Entry 5YH0 (X-ray diffraction, 3.45 A resolution); this record covers chains G and I of the 12 polymer chains in the assembly.

Chain G (and I):
Molecule: DrFam20C1
Source organism: Danio rerio
Notes: chain I of this document is another copy of the same molecule, construct and numbering; everything in this record applies to it too
Amino-acid sequence (560 residues; numbered 1 to 560; the number before each row is that of its first residue):
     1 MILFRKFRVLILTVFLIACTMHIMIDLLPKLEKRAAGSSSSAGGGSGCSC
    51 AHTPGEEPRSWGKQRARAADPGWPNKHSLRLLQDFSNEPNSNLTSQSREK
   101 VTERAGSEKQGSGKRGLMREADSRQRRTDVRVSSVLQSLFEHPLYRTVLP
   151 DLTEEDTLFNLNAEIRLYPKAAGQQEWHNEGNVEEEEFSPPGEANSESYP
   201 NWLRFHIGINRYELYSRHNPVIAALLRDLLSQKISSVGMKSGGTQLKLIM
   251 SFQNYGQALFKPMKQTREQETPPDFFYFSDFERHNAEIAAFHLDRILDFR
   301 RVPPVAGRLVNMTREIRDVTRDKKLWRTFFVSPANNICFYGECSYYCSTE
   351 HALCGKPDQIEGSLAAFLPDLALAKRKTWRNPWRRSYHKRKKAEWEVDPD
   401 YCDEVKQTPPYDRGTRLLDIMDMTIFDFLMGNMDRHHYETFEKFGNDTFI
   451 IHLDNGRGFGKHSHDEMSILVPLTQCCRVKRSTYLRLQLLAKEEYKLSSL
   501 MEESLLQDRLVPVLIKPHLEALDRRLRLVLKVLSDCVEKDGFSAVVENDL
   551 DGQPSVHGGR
Disordered / not traced: 1-133, 161-197, 557-560 (chain I: 1-133, 161-198, 555-560)
Disulfides: C338-C354, C343-C347, C402-C476, C477-C536

Chain G / chain I interface:
Pairs across the interface - 19 pairs, chain G then chain I:
  S241(G) with K492(I)
  G242(G) with R481(I); L485(I)
  G243(G) with R481(I), hydrogen bond (backbone-side chain)
  S344(G) with R481(I); F542(I)
  Y345(G) with F542(I), hydrophobic; V546(I), hydrogen bond (side chain-backbone); E547(I); N548(I)
  R384(G) with D551(I), hydrogen bond (side chain-backbone); G552(I), hydrogen bond (side chain-backbone)
  Y387(G) with D551(I); G552(I)
  H436(G) with G552(I); Q553(I), hydrogen bond (side chain-backbone)
  H437(G) with G552(I); Q553(I); P554(I)
Interface residues without a listed pair, chain G (13 interface residues in all): T244, C343, K375, H388
Interface residues without a listed pair, chain I (14 interface residues in all): E141, Q488, S543

In short:
Chain G and chain I form an interface of 13 and 14 residues respectively, with 5 hydrogen bonds. Among the
polar pairs are G243(G)-R481(I), Y345(G)-V546(I) and R384(G)-D551(I).
Chain G and chain I are both DrFam20C1 (Danio rerio); the structure, The structure of DrFam20C1, was
determined by X-ray diffraction together with 5XOM, 5XOO and 5YH2 from the same study.
